PDB entry 8J92 | electron microscopy, 2.90 A resolution | chains H and I of the 10 polymer chains in the assembly

[Chain H]
Protein: HTB9
From: Arabidopsis thaliana
UniProt: O23629 (H2B6_ARATH); residues 0-149 here correspond to UniProt positions 1-150 (UniProt number = residue number + 1)
Chain sequence (153 residues; numbered -3 to 149; the number before each row is that of its first residue; numbers below 1 keep their minus sign (Gly-3 is residue -3)):
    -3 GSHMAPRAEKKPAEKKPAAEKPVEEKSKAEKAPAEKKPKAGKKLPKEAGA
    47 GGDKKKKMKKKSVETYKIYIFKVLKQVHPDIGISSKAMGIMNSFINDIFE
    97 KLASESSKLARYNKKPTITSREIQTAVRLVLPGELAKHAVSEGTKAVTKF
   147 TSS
Not modelled in the structure: -3 to 57
Sequence notes: expression tag (-3 to -1)
Curated features (UniProtKB/Swiss-Prot):
  - modified residue: Ala1 (N,N,N-trimethylalanine), Lys6 (N6-acetyllysine), Lys11 (N6-acetyllysine), Lys12 (N6,N6-dimethyllysine), Lys27 (N6-acetyllysine), Lys32 (N6-acetyllysine), Lys38 (N6-acetyllysine), Lys39 (N6-acetyllysine)
  - cross-link: Lys145 (Glycyl lysine isopeptide (Lys-Gly) (interchain with G-Cter in ubiquitin))

[Chain I]
Molecule: 169-nt DNA strand
From: synthetic construct
Sequence (169 nucleotides; each row starts with the number of its first residue; numbers below 1 keep their minus sign (DA-95 is residue -95)):
   -95 ATCGGACCCTATCGCGAGCCAGGCCTGAGAATCCGGTGCCGAGGCCGCTC
   -45 AATTGGTCGTAGACAGCTCTAGCACCGCTTAAACGCACGTACGCGCTGTC
     5 CCCCGCGTTTTAACCGCCAAGGGGATTACTCCCTAGTCTCCAGGCACGTG
    55 TCAGATATATACATCCGAT
Not modelled in the structure: -95 to -78, 72-73

[Interface between chain H and chain I]
Contacting residue pairs (10):
  Phe67(H) - DG-53(I)  phosphate contact
  Phe67(H) - DG-52(I)  phosphate contact
  Gly78(H) - DG-53(I)  phosphate contact
  Ile79(H) - DA-54(I)  sugar contact
  Ile79(H) - DG-53(I)  phosphate contact
  Ser80(H) - DA-54(I)  phosphate contact
  Ser81(H) - DA-54(I)  hydrogen bond to the phosphate
  Lys111(H) - DG-34(I)  salt bridge to the phosphate
  Pro112(H) - DG-34(I)  phosphate contact
  Thr113(H) - DG-34(I)  phosphate contact
Also at the interface, not in a pair above, chain H (9 interface residues in all): Glu60
Also at the interface, not in a pair above, chain I (7 interface residues in all): DA-45, DA-35, DA-33

[Overview]
The interface between chain H and chain I involves 9 residues on one side and 7 on the other; the contacts
include 1 hydrogen bond and 1 salt bridge. Polar pairs include Ser81(H)-DA-54(I) and Lys111(H)-DG-34(I).
Chain H is HTB9 (Arabidopsis thaliana) and chain I is a 169-nt DNA strand (synthetic construct); the
structure, Cryo-EM structure of nucleosome containing Arabidopsis thaliana H2A.W, was determined by electron
microscopy, deposited together with 8J90.
